Entry 4ARP (X-ray diffraction, 2.30 A resolution); this record covers chain A.

== Chain A ==
Protein: Pesticin
From: Yersinia pestis
Reference sequence: Q57159 (Q57159_YERPE); residues 1-357 here = UniProt positions 1-357
Sequence (357 residues; each row starts with the number of its first residue):
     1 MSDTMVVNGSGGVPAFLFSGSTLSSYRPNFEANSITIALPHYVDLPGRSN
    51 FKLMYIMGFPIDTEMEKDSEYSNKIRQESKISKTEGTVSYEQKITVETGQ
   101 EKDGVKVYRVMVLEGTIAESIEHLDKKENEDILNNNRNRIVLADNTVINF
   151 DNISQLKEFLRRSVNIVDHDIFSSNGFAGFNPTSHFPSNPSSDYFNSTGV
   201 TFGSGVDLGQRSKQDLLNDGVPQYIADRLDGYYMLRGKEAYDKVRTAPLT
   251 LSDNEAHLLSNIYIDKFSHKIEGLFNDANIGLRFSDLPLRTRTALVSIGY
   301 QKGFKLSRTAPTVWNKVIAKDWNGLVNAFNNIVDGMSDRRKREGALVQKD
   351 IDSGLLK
Unresolved in the structure: 1-12, 30-34
Sequence notes: engineered mutation Ala-178 (Glu in Q57159)
What the authors report for this chain:
  - catalytic residues: Thr-201, Asp-207

== Summary ==
The paper reports catalytic residues Thr-201 and Asp-207.
Chain A is Pesticin (Yersinia pestis); the structure, Structure of the inactive pesticin E178A mutant, was
determined by X-ray diffraction (same publication as 4ARL, 4ARJ, 4ARQ, 4AQN and 4ARM).
